PDB entry 6X50 | electron microscopy, 3.30 A resolution | chains I and Q of the 9 polymer chains in the assembly

== Chain I ==
Protein: DNA-directed RNA polymerase subunit beta
From: Escherichia coli
Notes: EC 2.7.7.6
UniProtKB: P0A8V4 (RPOB_ECO57); residue numbers follow UniProt; this construct covers 1-1342
Sequence (1342 residues; row label = number of the first residue in the row):
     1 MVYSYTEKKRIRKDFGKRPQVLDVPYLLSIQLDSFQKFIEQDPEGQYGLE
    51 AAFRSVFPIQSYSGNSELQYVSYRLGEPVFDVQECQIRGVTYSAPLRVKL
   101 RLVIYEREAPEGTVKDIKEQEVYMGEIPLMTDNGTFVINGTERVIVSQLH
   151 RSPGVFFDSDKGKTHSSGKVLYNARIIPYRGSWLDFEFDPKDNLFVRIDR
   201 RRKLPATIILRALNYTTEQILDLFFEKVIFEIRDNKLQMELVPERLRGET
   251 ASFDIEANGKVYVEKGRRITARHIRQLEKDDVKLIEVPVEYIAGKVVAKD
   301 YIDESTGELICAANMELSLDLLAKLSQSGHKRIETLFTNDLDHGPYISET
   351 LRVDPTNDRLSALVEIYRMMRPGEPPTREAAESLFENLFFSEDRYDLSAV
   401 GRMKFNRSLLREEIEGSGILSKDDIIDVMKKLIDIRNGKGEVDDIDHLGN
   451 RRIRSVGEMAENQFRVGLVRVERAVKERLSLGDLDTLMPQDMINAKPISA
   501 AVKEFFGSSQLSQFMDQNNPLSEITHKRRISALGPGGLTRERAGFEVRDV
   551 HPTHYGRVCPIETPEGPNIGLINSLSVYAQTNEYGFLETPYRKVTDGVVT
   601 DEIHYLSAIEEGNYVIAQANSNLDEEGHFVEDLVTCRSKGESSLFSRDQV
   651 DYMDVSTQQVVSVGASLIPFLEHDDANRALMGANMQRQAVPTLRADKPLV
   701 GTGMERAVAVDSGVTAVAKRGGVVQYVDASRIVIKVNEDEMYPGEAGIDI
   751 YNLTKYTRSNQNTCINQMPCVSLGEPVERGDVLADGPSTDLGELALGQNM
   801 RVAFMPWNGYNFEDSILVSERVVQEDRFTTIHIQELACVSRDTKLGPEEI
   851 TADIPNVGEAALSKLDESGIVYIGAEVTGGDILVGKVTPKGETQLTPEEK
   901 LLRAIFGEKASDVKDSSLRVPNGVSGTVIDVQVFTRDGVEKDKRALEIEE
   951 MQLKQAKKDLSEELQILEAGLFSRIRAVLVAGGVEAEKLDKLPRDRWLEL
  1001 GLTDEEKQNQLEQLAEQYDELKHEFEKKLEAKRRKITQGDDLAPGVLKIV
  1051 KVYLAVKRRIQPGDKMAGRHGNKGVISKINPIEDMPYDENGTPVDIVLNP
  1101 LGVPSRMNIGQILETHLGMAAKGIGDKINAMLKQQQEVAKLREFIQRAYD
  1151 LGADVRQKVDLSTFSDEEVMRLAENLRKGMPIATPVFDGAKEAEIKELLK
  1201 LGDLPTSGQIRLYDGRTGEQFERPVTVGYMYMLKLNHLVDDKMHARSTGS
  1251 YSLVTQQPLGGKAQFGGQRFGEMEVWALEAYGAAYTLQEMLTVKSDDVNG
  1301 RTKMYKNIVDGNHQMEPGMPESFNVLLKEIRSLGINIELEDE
Not modelled in the structure: 1, 891-914, 1342
Swiss-Prot annotation at these positions:
  - modified residue (N6-acetyllysine): Lys1022, Lys1200

== Chain Q ==
Molecule: 64-nt DNA strand
Sequence (64 nucleotides; each row starts with the number of its first residue):
     1 CCCAACGGCACCGCTGCAAGGAATAGGATACTTGCGGGCTAGGCTCTTAT
    51 GGCGGCGAATACCC
Not modelled in the structure: 1-9, 43-48

== Chain I / chain Q interface ==
Contacting residue pairs (14):
  Arg151(I) - DG51(Q)  base contact
  Lys163(I) - DG54(Q)  salt bridge to the phosphate
  Gly181(I) - DT50(Q)  base contact
  Trp183(I) - DT50(Q)  sugar contact
  Asp199(I) - DA49(Q)  base contact
  Asp199(I) - DT50(Q)  hydrogen bond to the base
  Arg200(I) - DT50(Q)  sugar contact
  Arg200(I) - DG51(Q)  salt bridge to the phosphate
  Ile445(I) - DG51(Q)  base contact
  Arg451(I) - DG51(Q)  base contact
  Asn494(I) - DG37(Q)  hydrogen bond to the phosphate
  Lys496(I) - DG38(Q)  phosphate contact
  Thr539(I) - DG52(Q)  hydrogen bond to the phosphate
  Arg542(I) - DG52(Q)  hydrogen bond to the base
Interface residues without a listed pair, chain I (14 interface residues in all): Gly537, Leu538

== Summary ==
Chain I and chain Q form an interface of 14 and 7 residues respectively, with 4 hydrogen bonds and 2 salt
bridges. Polar pairs include Asp199(I)-DT50(Q), Arg542(I)-DG52(Q) and Asn494(I)-DG37(Q).
Chain I is DNA-directed RNA polymerase subunit beta (Escherichia coli) and chain Q is a 64-nt DNA strand; the
structure, Mfd-bound E.coli RNA polymerase elongation complex - V state, was determined by electron
microscopy, deposited together with 6X26, 6X2F, 6X2N, 6X43, 6X4W and 6X4Y.
